PDB entry 2D5L | X-ray diffraction, 2.10 A resolution | chain A

[Chain A]
Protein: dipeptidyl aminopeptidase IV, putative
Organism: Porphyromonas gingivalis
Notes: EC 3.4.14.-
Reference sequence: Q7MUW6 (Q7MUW6_PORGI); residues 39-732 here = UniProt positions 39-732
Sequence (706 residues; each row starts with the number of its first residue):
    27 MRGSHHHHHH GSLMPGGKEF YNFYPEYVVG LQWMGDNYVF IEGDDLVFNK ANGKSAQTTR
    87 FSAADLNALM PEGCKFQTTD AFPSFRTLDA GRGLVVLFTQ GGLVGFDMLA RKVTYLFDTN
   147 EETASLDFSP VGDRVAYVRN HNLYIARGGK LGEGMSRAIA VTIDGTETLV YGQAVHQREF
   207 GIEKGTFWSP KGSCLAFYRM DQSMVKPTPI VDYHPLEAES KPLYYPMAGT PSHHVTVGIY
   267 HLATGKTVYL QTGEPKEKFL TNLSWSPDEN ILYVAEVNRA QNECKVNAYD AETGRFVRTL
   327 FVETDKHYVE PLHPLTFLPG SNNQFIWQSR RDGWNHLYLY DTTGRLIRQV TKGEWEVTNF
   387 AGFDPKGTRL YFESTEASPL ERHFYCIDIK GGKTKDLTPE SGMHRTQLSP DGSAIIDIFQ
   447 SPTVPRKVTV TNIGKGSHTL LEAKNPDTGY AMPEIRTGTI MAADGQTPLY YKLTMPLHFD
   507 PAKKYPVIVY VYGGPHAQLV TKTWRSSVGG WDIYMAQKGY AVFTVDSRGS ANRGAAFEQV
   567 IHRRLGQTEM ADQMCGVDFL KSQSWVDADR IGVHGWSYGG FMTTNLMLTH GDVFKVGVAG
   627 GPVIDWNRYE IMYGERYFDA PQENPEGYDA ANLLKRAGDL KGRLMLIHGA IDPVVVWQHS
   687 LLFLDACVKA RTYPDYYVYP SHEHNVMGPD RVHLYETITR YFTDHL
Not modelled in the structure: 27-44, 53-54, 77-83, 98-108, 471-473
Construct notes: expression tag (27-38)
Swiss-Prot annotation at these positions:
  - active site (Charge relay system): S603, D678, H710
  - mutagenesis: E205 (E205Q: Inactive), E636 (E636A: Reduced activity)

[In short]
From UniProt: 3 active-site residues and 2 mutagenesis sites.
Chain A is dipeptidyl aminopeptidase IV, putative (Porphyromonas gingivalis); the structure, Crystal Structure
of Prolyl Tripeptidyl Aminopeptidase from Porphyromonas gingivalis, was determined by X-ray diffraction
together with 2DCM from the same study.
